1WET - chains B and A; structure by X-ray diffraction, 2.60 A resolution.

[Chain B]
Molecule: 17-nt DNA strand
Sequence (17 nucleotides; each row starts with the number of its first residue):
   699 AACGAAAACG TTTTCGT

[Chain A]
Protein: Protein (purine repressor)
Organism: Escherichia coli
UniProtKB: P0ACP7 (PURR_ECOLI); residues 2-341 here correspond to UniProt positions 1-340 (UniProt number = residue number - 1)
Sequence (340 residues; numbered 2 to 341; the number before each row is that of its first residue):
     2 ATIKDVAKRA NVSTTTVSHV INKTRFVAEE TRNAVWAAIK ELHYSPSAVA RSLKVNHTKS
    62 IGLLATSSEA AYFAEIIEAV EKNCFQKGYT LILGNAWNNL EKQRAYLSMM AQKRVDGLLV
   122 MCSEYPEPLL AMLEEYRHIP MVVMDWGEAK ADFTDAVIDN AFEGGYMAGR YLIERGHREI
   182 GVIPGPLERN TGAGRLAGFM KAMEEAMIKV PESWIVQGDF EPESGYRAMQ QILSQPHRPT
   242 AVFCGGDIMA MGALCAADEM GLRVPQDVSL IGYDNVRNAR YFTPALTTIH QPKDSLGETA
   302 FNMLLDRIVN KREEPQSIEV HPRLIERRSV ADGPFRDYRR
Disordered / not traced: 2, 341
Ligand contacts: guanine (GUN): Ala71, Tyr73, Phe74, Ser124, Arg190, Thr192, Arg196, Phe221, Asp275

[Interface between chain B and chain A]
Residue-residue contacts (16):
  DA700(B) - Ala29(A)  phosphate contact
  DC701(B) - Thr17(A)  sugar contact
  DC701(B) - Arg26(A)  base contact
  DC701(B) - Val28(A)  phosphate contact
  DC701(B) - Ala29(A)  hydrogen bond to the phosphate
  DC701(B) - Thr32(A)  hydrogen bond to the phosphate
  DG702(B) - Val13(A)  phosphate contact
  DG702(B) - Ser14(A)  hydrogen bond to the phosphate
  DG702(B) - Thr17(A)  hydrogen bond to the phosphate
  DG702(B) - Arg26(A)  hydrogen bond to the base
  DA703(B) - Thr16(A)  hydrogen bond to the base
  DA704(B) - Thr16(A)  hydrogen bond to the base
  DA706(B) - Lys55(A)  hydrogen bond to the base
  DC707(B) - Leu54(A)  base contact
  DC707(B) - Lys55(A)  base contact
  DG708(B) - Leu54(A)  sugar contact
Other interface residues (no listed pair), chain B (9 interface residues in all): DT709
Other interface residues (no listed pair), chain A (13 interface residues in all): Asn12, Phe27, Arg115

[Overview]
9 residues of chain B and 13 residues of chain A are in contact; the contacts include 8 hydrogen bonds. Among
the polar pairs are DG702(B)-Arg26(A), DA703(B)-Thr16(A) and DA704(B)-Thr16(A). Chain A binds guanine.
Chain B is a 17-nt DNA strand and chain A is Protein (purine repressor) (Escherichia coli); the structure,
Structure of the purr-guanine-purf operator complex, was determined by X-ray diffraction.
